3W3L - chains A and D; structure by X-ray diffraction, 2.33 A resolution.

[Chain A (and D)]
Name: Toll-like receptor 8
Source organism: Homo sapiens
Notes: chain D of this document is another copy of the same molecule, construct and numbering; everything in this record applies to it too
UniProt: Q9NR97 (TLR8_HUMAN); residue numbers follow UniProt; this construct covers 27-827
Chain sequence (811 residues; numbered 23 to 833; the number before each row is that of its first residue):
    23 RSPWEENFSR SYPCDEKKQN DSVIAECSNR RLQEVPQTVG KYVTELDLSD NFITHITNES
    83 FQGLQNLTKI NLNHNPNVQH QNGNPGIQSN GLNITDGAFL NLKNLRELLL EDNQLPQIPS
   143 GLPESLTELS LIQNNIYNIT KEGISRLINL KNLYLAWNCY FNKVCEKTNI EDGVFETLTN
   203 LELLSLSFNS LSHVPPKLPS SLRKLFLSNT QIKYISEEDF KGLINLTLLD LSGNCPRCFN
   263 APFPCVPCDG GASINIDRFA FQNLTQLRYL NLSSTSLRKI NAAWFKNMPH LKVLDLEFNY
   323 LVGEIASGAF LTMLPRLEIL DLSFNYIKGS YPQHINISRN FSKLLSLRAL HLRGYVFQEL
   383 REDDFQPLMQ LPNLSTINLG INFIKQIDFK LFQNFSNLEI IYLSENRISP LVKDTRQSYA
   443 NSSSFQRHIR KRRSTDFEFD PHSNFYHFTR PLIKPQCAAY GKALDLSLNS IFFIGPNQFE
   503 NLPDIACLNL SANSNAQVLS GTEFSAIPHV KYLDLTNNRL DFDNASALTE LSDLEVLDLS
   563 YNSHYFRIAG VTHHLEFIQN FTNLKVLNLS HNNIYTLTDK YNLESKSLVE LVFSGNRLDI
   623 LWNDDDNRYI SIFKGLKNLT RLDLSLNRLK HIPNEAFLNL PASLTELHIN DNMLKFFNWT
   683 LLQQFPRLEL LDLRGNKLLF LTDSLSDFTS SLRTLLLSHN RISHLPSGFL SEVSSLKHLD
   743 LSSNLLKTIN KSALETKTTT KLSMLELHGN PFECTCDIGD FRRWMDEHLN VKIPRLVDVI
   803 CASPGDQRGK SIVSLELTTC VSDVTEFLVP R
Unresolved in the structure: 23-30, 101-112, 434-458, 819-833
Construct notes: expression tag (23-26, 828-833)
Cystine bridges: Cys36-Cys49, Cys181-Cys187, Cys257-Cys270, Cys260-Cys267, Cys479-Cys509, Cys776-Cys803
Glycans and other covalent adducts: glycan linked to Asn293, Asn511, Asn590; N-acetylglucosamine (NAG) linked to Asn395, Asn546, Asn640, Asn680
Ligand contacts:
  - Resiquimod (RX8; 1-[4-amino-2-(ethoxymethyl)-1H-imidazo[4,5-c]quinolin-1-yl]-2-methylpropan-2-ol), molecule 1: Phe346, Tyr348, Ile349, Gly351, Ser352, Tyr353, Gly376, Val378, Ile403, Phe405, Arg429
  - Resiquimod (RX8), molecule 2: Val520, Asp543, Asp545, Gly572, Val573, Thr574
Curated features (UniProtKB/Swiss-Prot):
  - glycosylation (N-linked (GlcNAc...) asparagine): Asn29, Asn42, Asn80, Asn88, Asn115, Asn160, Asn247, Asn285, Asn293, Asn358, Asn362, Asn395, Asn416, Asn443, Asn511, Asn546, Asn582, Asn590, Asn640, Asn680 and 1 more in UniProt

[Chain A / chain D interface]
Pairs across the interface - 71 pairs, chain A then chain D:
  Tyr182(A) - Asp627(D)  hydrogen bond
  Phe183(A) - Asp627(D)
  Asn184(A) - Asp627(D)  hydrogen bond (backbone-backbone)
  Asn184(A) - Asp628(D)
  Asn184(A) - Asn629(D)  hydrogen bond (side chain-backbone)
  Lys185(A) - Asp627(D)
  Phe261(A) - Thr574(D)
  Phe261(A) - Thr600(D)
  Phe261(A) - Asp601(D)
  Asn262(A) - Ala571(D)  hydrogen bond (side chain-backbone)
  Asn262(A) - Gly572(D)  hydrogen bond (side chain-backbone)
  Asn262(A) - Val573(D)  hydrogen bond (side chain-backbone)
  Asn262(A) - Thr574(D)
  Asn262(A) - Thr600(D)  hydrogen bond
  Ala263(A) - Arg630(D)  hydrogen bond (backbone-side chain)
  Pro264(A) - Arg630(D)
  Phe265(A) - Arg630(D)  hydrogen bond (backbone-side chain)
  Pro266(A) - Asp627(D)
  Pro266(A) - Asp628(D)
  Pro266(A) - Arg630(D)
  Phe346(A) - Gly572(D)
  Ile403(A) - Val573(D)  hydrophobic
  Phe405(A) - Tyr567(D)  hydrophobic
  Phe405(A) - Val573(D)  hydrophobic
  Glu427(A) - His566(D)  salt bridge
  Glu427(A) - Tyr567(D)
  Glu427(A) - Ile570(D)
  Phe459(A) - Asn625(D)
  Glu460(A) - Ile622(D)
  Glu460(A) - Asn625(D)
  Leu490(A) - His566(D)
  Asn491(A) - Arg541(D)  hydrogen bond (backbone-side chain)
  Phe494(A) - Phe494(D)  hydrophobic
  Ala514(A) - Arg541(D)  hydrogen bond (backbone-side chain)
  Ser516(A) - Ser516(D)
  Ser516(A) - Arg541(D)
  Arg541(A) - Asn491(D)  hydrogen bond (side chain-backbone)
  Arg541(A) - Ala514(D)  hydrogen bond (side chain-backbone)
  Asp543(A) - Phe405(D)
  His566(A) - Glu427(D)  salt bridge
  His566(A) - Leu490(D)
  Tyr567(A) - Phe405(D)  hydrophobic
  Tyr567(A) - Glu427(D)
  Ile570(A) - Ile403(D)  hydrophobic
  Ile570(A) - Glu427(D)
  Ala571(A) - Asn262(D)  hydrogen bond (backbone-side chain)
  Gly572(A) - Asn262(D)  hydrogen bond (backbone-side chain)
  Gly572(A) - Phe346(D)
  Val573(A) - Asn262(D)  hydrogen bond (backbone-side chain)
  Val573(A) - Ile403(D)  hydrophobic
  Val573(A) - Phe405(D)  hydrophobic
  Thr574(A) - Phe261(D)
  Thr574(A) - Asn262(D)
  Thr600(A) - Phe261(D)
  Thr600(A) - Asn262(D)  hydrogen bond
  Asp601(A) - Phe261(D)
  Ile622(A) - Glu460(D)
  Asn625(A) - Phe459(D)
  Asn625(A) - Glu460(D)
  Asp627(A) - Tyr182(D)  hydrogen bond
  Asp627(A) - Phe183(D)
  Asp627(A) - Asn184(D)  hydrogen bond (backbone-backbone)
  Asp627(A) - Lys185(D)
  Asp627(A) - Pro266(D)
  Asp628(A) - Asn184(D)
  Asp628(A) - Pro266(D)
  Asn629(A) - Asn184(D)  hydrogen bond (backbone-side chain)
  Arg630(A) - Ala263(D)  hydrogen bond (side chain-backbone)
  Arg630(A) - Pro264(D)
  Arg630(A) - Phe265(D)  hydrogen bond (side chain-backbone)
  Arg630(A) - Pro266(D)
Other interface residues (no listed pair), chain A (45 interface residues in all): Tyr348, Asn515, Val520, His575, Thr598, Leu599, Lys749
Other interface residues (no listed pair), chain D (42 interface residues in all): Arg429, Asp543, Thr598, Leu599, Arg810

[Summary]
The interface between chain A and chain D involves 45 residues on one side and 42 on the other, with 22
hydrogen bonds and 2 salt bridges. Polar contacts include Glu427(A)-His566(D), Tyr182(A)-Asp627(D) and
Asn184(A)-Asn629(D). Ligands of chain A: Resiquimod.
Both chains are Toll-like receptor 8 (Homo sapiens). Entry 3W3L (Crystal structure of human TLR8 in complex
with Resiquimod (R848) crystal form 1) was determined by X-ray diffraction, deposited together with 3W3G,
3W3J, 3W3K, 3W3M and 3W3N.
